5KJ7 - chains A and C of the 5 polymer chains in the assembly; structure by X-ray diffraction, 3.50 A resolution.

# Chain A
Name: Vesicle-associated membrane protein 3
Source organism: Rattus norvegicus
Reference sequence: P63025 (VAMP3_RAT); residues 27-89 here correspond to UniProt positions 14-76 (UniProt number = residue number - 13)
Amino-acid sequence (63 residues; each row starts with the number of its first residue):
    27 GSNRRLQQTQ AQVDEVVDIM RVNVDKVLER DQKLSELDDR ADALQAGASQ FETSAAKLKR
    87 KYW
Differences from the reference sequence: conflict Ala37 (Asn24 in P63025)
Curated features (UniProtKB/Swiss-Prot):
  - site ((Microbial infection) Cleavage): Asp57, Gln58, Lys59, Leu60, Gln76, Phe77
  - cross-link (Glycyl lysine isopeptide (Lys-Gly)): Lys83 (interchain with G-Cter in ubiquitin), Lys85 (interchain with G-Cter in ubiquitin)

# Chain C
Name: Synaptosomal-associated protein 25
Source organism: Rattus norvegicus
Reference sequence: P60881 (SNP25_RAT), isoform P60881-2; numbering as in UniProt (aligned over 9-83)
Amino-acid sequence (75 residues; numbered 9 to 83; the number before each row is that of its first residue):
     9 NELEEMQRRA DQLADESLES TRRMLQLVEE SKDAGIRTLV MLDEQGEQLD RVEEGMNHIN
    69 QDMKEAEKNL KDLGK
Not modelled in the structure: 83
Bound ions: Ca2+ near Glu61 (its only coordinating residue here)

# Interface between chain A and chain C
Contacting residue pairs - 4 pairs, chain A then chain C:
  Arg56(A) - Gln53(C)  hydrogen bond
  Leu70(A) - Met64(C)  hydrophobic
  Phe77(A) - Met71(C)  hydrophobic
  Tyr88(A) - Leu81(C)  hydrophobic
Other interface residues (no listed pair), chain A (5 interface residues in all): Leu84
Other interface residues (no listed pair), chain C (8 interface residues in all): Leu50, Leu57, Ala74, Leu78

# Summary
Chain A and chain C form an interface of 5 and 8 residues respectively, with 1 hydrogen bond. The
hydrogen-bonded pair is Arg56(A)-Gln53(C).
Chain A is Vesicle-associated membrane protein 3 and chain C is Synaptosomal-associated protein 25, both from
Rattus norvegicus; the structure, Structure of the Ca2+-bound synaptotagmin-1 SNARE complex (long unit cell
form) - from XFEL diffraction, was determined by X-ray diffraction, deposited together with 5KJ8.
